9JTU - chains C and M of the 10 polymer chains in the assembly; structure by electron microscopy, 3.43 A resolution.

[Chain C]
Molecule: V(D)J recombination-activating protein 1
Source organism: Mus musculus
Notes: EC 3.1.-.-, 2.3.2.27
UniProtKB: P15919 (RAG1_MOUSE); residue numbers follow UniProt; this construct covers 1-1040
Amino-acid sequence (1040 residues; row label = number of the first residue in the row):
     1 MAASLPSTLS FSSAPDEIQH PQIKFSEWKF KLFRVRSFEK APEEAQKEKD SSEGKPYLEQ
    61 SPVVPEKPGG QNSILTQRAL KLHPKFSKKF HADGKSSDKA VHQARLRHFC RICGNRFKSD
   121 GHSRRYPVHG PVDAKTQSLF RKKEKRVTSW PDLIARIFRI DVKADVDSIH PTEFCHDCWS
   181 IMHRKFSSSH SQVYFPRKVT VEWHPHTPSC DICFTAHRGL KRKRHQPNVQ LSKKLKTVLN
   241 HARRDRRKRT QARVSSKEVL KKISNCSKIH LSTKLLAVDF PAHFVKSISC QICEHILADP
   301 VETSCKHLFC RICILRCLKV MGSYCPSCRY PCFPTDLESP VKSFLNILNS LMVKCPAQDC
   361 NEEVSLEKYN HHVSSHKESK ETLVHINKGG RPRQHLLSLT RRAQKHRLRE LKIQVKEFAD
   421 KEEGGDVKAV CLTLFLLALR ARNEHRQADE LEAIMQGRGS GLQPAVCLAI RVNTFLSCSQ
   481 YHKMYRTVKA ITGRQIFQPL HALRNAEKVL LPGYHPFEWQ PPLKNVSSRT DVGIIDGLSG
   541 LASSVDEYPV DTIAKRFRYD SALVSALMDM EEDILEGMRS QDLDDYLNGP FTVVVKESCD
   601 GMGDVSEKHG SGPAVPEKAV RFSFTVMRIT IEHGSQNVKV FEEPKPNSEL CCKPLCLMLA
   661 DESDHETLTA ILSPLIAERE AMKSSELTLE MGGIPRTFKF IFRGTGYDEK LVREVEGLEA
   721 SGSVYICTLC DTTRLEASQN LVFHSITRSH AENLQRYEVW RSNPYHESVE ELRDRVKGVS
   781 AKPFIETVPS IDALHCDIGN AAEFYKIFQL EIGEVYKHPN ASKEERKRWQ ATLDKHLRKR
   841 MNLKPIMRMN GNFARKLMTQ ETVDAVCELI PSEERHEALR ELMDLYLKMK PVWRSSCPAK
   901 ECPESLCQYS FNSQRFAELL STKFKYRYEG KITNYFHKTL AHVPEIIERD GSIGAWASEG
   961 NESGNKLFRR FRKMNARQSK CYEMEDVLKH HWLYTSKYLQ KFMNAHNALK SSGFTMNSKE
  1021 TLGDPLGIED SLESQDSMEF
Unresolved in the structure: 1-384, 1008-1040
UniProt features mapped onto this chain:
  - zinc finger: Cys290 to Arg329 (RING-type), Leu351 to Lys380 (RAG1-type)
  - DNA-binding region: Gly389 to Gln456 (NBD)
  - binding site (Zn(2+)): Cys266, His270, Cys290, Cys293, His295, Cys305, His307, Cys310, Cys313, Cys325, Cys328, Cys355, Cys360, His372, His376
  - binding site (a divalent metal cation): Asp600, Asp708, Glu962
  - site: Trp893 (Essential for DNA hairpin formation, participates in base-stacking interactions near the cleavage site)
  - cross-link: Lys233 (Glycyl lysine isopeptide (Lys-Gly) (interchain with G-Cter in ubiquitin))
  - mutagenesis: Lys233 (K233M: Abolishes autoubiquitination), His307 (H307A: Displays lower E3 ligase activity and affects the joining step of V(D)J recombination), Cys325 (C325G: Loss of E3 ligase activity and affects the joining step of V(D)J recombination), Arg391 (R391A: Defects in converting nicked products to hairpins; R391L: Impairs DNA-binding and hairpin formation while maintaining some nicking activity), Arg393 (R393A: Impairs DNA-binding and hairpin formation while maintaining some nicking activity), Arg401 (R401A: Allows robust hairpin activity), Arg402 (R402A: Defects in converting nicked products to hairpins), Lys405 (K405A: Reduced hairpin activity), His406 (H406A: Allows robust hairpin activity), Arg407 (R407A: Impairs DNA-binding and reduces hairpin formation without affecting nicking activity), Asn443 (N443A: Impairs DNA-binding; when associated with A-445), His445 (H445A: Impairs DNA-binding; when associated with A-443), 23 further mutagenesis entries in UniProt
Bound ions: Ca2+: Asp600 (shared with 1 residue of chain G); Zn2+: Cys727, Cys730, His937, His942

[Chain M]
Molecule: 39-nt DNA strand
Sequence (39 nucleotides; numbered 17 to 55; the number before each row is that of its first residue):
    17 CACAGTGATG CAAATCAAGT GTGAAGCCAG ACAAAAACC

[Interface between chain C and chain M]
Contacting residue pairs (21):
  Leu437(C) - DC44(M)  phosphate contact
  Arg440(C) - DC43(M)  salt bridge to the phosphate
  Arg440(C) - DC44(M)  phosphate contact
  Ala441(C) - DC43(M)  phosphate contact
  Ala441(C) - DC44(M)  hydrogen bond to the phosphate
  Asn443(C) - DG42(M)  base contact
  Asn443(C) - DC43(M)  sugar contact
  His445(C) - DG42(M)  hydrogen bond to the sugar
  His445(C) - DC43(M)  sugar contact
  Lys645(C) - DC19(M)  phosphate contact
  Glu649(C) - DA20(M)  sugar contact
  Leu650(C) - DA20(M)  phosphate contact
  Asn852(C) - DA18(M)  hydrogen bond to the base
  Arg855(C) - DA18(M)  salt bridge to the phosphate
  Arg894(C) - DC17(M)  sugar contact
  Arg894(C) - DA18(M)  salt bridge to the phosphate
  Ser896(C) - DC17(M)  phosphate contact
  Glu901(C) - DC17(M)  base contact
  Cys902(C) - DC17(M)  base contact
  Glu959(C) - DA18(M)  sugar contact
  Ser963(C) - DA18(M)  base contact
Interface residues without a listed pair, chain C (20 interface residues in all): Asn647, Ser648, Pro891, Ser895

[Summary]
20 residues of chain C face 7 of chain M across their interface; the contacts include 3 hydrogen bonds and 3
salt bridges. Polar pairs include Asn852(C)-DA18(M), His445(C)-DG42(M) and Ala441(C)-DC44(M).
Here chain C is V(D)J recombination-activating protein 1 (Mus musculus) and chain M is a 39-nt DNA strand.
Entry 9JTU (CryoEM structure of mouse RAG SEC-1DNA (23RSS side)) was determined by electron microscopy (same
publication as 9JPU, 9JPX, 9JQN and 9JTS).
